PDB entry 4DO8 | X-ray diffraction, 1.80 A resolution | chain A

Chain A:
Molecule: Muscarinic toxin 1
Notes: fragment: Muscarinic toxin 1
Reference sequence: P81030 (TXM1_DENAN); residue numbers follow UniProt; this construct covers 1-66
Amino-acid sequence (66 residues; numbered 1 to 66; the number before each row is that of its first residue):
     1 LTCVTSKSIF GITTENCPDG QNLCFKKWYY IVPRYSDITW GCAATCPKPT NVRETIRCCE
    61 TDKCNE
Disulfide bonds: Cys-3/Cys-24, Cys-17/Cys-42, Cys-46/Cys-58, Cys-59/Cys-64
Swiss-Prot annotation at these positions:
  - mutagenesis: Arg-34 (R34A: Binds with 170-fold reduced affinity to M1 muscarinic acetylcholine receptors)

In short:
From UniProt: one mutagenesis site.
Chain A is Muscarinic toxin 1; the structure, Crystal structure of the muscarinic toxin MT1, was determined by
X-ray diffraction together with 3NEQ and 3FEV from the same study.
